PDB entry 5ZWM | electron microscopy, 3.40 A resolution | chains M and I of the 57 polymer chains in the assembly

== Chain M ==
Name: 13 kDa ribonucleoprotein-associated protein
Source organism: Saccharomyces cerevisiae S288c
UniProt: P39990 (SNU13_YEAST); numbering as in UniProt (aligned over 1-126)
Amino-acid sequence (126 residues; each row starts with the number of its first residue):
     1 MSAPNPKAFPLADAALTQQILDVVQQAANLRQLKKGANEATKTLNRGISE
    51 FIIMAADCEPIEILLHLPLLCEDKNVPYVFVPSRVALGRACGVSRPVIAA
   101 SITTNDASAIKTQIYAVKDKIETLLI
Swiss-Prot annotation at these positions:
  - mutagenesis: Glu59 (E59A: Impairs binding to U4 snRNA, but not U3 snoRNA. Causes pre-mRNA splicing and pre-rRNA processing defects), Val81 (V81L: Impairs binding to U4 snRNA, but not U3 snoRNA, and causes pre rRNA processing defects and an accumulation of unspliced U3 snoRNA; when associated with A-84), Arg84 (R84A: Impairs binding to U4 snRNA, but not U3 snoRNA, and causes pre rRNA processing defects and an accumulation of unspliced U3 snoRNA; when associated with L-81)

== Chain I ==
Molecule: U4 snRNA
Source organism: Saccharomyces cerevisiae S288c
Sequence (160 nucleotides; row label = number of the first residue in the row):
     1 AUCCUUAUGCACGGGAAAUACGCAUAUCAGUGAGGAUUCGUCCGAGAUUG
    51 UGUUUUUGCUGGUUGAAAUUUAAUUAUAAACCAGACCGUCUCCUCAUGGU
   101 CAAUUCGGUGUUCGCUUUUGAAUACUUCAAGACUAUGUAGGGAAUUUUUG
   151 GAAUACCUUU
Unresolved in the structure: 65-70, 80-89, 103-130, 155-160

== Chain M / chain I interface ==
Contacting residue pairs (30):
  Asn29(M) with U6(I), sugar contact; A7(I), sugar contact
  Leu30(M) with U6(I), sugar contact
  Lys34(M) with G44(I), salt bridge to the phosphate
  Lys35(M) with G30(I), base contact; G32(I), base contact; A45(I), salt bridge to the phosphate
  Gly36(M) with G30(I), hydrogen bond to the sugar; U31(I), phosphate contact; G32(I), base contact
  Ala37(M) with U31(I), hydrogen bond to the phosphate
  Asn38(M) with G32(I), hydrogen bond to the base
  Glu39(M) with G32(I), hydrogen bond to the base; G44(I), hydrogen bond to the sugar
  Lys42(M) with C43(I), base contact; G44(I), hydrogen bond to the base
  Arg46(M) with C42(I), phosphate contact; C43(I), salt bridge to the phosphate
  Cys58(M) with U31(I), base contact
  Glu59(M) with U31(I), hydrogen bond to the base
  Ile63(M) with U31(I), sugar contact
  Arg84(M) with U31(I), base contact
  Val93(M) with G30(I), base contact
  Arg95(M) with A29(I), salt bridge to the phosphate; G30(I), salt bridge to the phosphate
  Pro96(M) with G30(I), sugar contact
  Val97(M) with G30(I), sugar contact; U31(I), phosphate contact
  Ile98(M) with U31(I), hydrogen bond to the phosphate
  Ala109(M) with U5(I), sugar contact
Also at the interface, not in a pair above, chain M (23 interface residues in all): Gln26, Pro60, Ala99

== In short ==
The interface between chain M and chain I involves 23 residues on one side and 11 on the other, with 8
hydrogen bonds and 5 salt bridges. Polar pairs include Asn38(M)-G32(I), Glu39(M)-G32(I) and Lys42(M)-G44(I).
UniProt lists 3 mutagenesis sites on chain M.
Chain M is 13 kDa ribonucleoprotein-associated protein and chain I is U4 snRNA, both from Saccharomyces
cerevisiae S288c; the structure, Cryo-EM structure of the yeast pre-B complex at an average resolution of
3.4~4.6 angstrom (tri-snRNP and ..., was determined by electron microscopy, deposited together with 5ZWN and
5ZWO.
